PDB entry 8D7R | electron microscopy, 3.90 A resolution | chains D and B of the 4 polymer chains in the assembly

# Chain D
Molecule: Cardiotrophin-like cytokine factor 1
From: Homo sapiens
UniProtKB: Q9UBD9 (CLCF1_HUMAN); numbering as in UniProt (aligned over 28-225)
Amino-acid sequence (204 residues; row label = number of the first residue in the row):
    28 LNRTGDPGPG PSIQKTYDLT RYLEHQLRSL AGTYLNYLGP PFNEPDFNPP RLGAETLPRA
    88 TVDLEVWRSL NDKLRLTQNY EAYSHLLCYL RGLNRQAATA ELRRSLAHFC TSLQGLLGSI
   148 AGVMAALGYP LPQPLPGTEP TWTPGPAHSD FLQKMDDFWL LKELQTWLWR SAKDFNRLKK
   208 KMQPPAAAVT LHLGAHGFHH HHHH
Not modelled in the structure: 28-33, 212-231
Differences from the reference sequence: expression tag (226-231)
Swiss-Prot annotation at these positions:
  - glycosylation: Asn29 (N-linked (GlcNAc...) asparagine)
  - natural variant: Arg197 (R197L: In CISS2)

# Chain B
Molecule: Leukemia inhibitory factor receptor
From: Homo sapiens
UniProtKB: P42702 (LIFR_HUMAN); residues 45-833 here = UniProt positions 45-833
Amino-acid sequence (817 residues; numbered 45 to 861; the number before each row is that of its first residue):
    45 QKKGAPHDLK CVTNNLQVWN CSWKAPSGTG RGTDYEVCIE NRSRSCYQLE KTSIKIPALS
   105 HGDYEITINS LHDFGSSTSK FTLNEQNVSL IPDTPEILNL SADFSTSTLY LKWNDRGSVF
   165 PHRSNVIWEI KVLRKESMEL VKLVTHNTTL NGKDTLHHWS WASDMPLECA IHFVEIRCYI
   225 DNLHFSGLEE WSDWSPVKNI SWIPDSQTKV FPQDKVILVG SDITFCCVSQ EKVLSALIGH
   285 TNCPLIHLDG ENVAIKIRNI SVSASSGTNV VFTTEDNIFG TVIFAGYPPD TPQQLNCETH
   345 DLKEIICSWN PGRVTALVGP RATSYTLVES FSGKYVRLKR AEAPTNESYQ LLFQMLPNQE
   405 IYNFTLNAHN PLGRSQSTIL VNITEKVYPH TPTSFKVKDI NSTAVKLSWH LPGNFAKINF
   465 LCEIEIKKSN SVQEQRNVTI KGVENSSYLV ALDKLNPYTL YTFRIRCSTE TFWKWSKWSN
   525 KKQHLTTEAS PSKGPDTWRE WSSDGKNLII YWKPLPINEA NGKILSYNVS CSSDEETQSL
   585 SEIPDPQHKA EIRLDKNDYI ISVVAKNSVG SSPPSKIASM EIPNDDLKIE QVVGMGKGIL
   645 LTWHYDPNMT CDYVIKWCNS SRSEPCLMDW RKVPSNSTET VIESDEFRPG IRYNFFLYGC
   705 RNQGYQLLRS MIGYIEELAP IVAPNFTVED TSADSILVKW EDIPVEELRG FLRGYLFYFG
   765 KGERDTSKMR VLESGRSDIK VKNITDISQK TLRIADLQGK TSYHLVLRAY TDGGVGPEKS
   825 MYVVTKENSE QKLISEEDLG GEQKLISEED LHHHHHH
Not modelled in the structure: 45-131, 386-389, 534-861
Cystine bridges: Cys213-Cys270, Cys341-Cys351, Cys466-Cys511
Covalently attached groups: N-acetylglucosamine (NAG) linked to Asn243, Asn303, Asn407, Asn426
Differences from the reference sequence: expression tag (834-861)
Swiss-Prot annotation at these positions:
  - motif: Trp519 to Ser523 (WSXWS motif)
  - glycosylation (N-linked (GlcNAc...) asparagine): Asn64, Asn85, Asn131, Asn143, Asn191, Asn243, Asn303, Asn390, Asn407, Asn426, Asn445, Asn481, Asn489, Asn572, Asn652, Asn663, Asn680, Asn729, Asn787
  - natural variant: Ser279 (S279P: In STWS1)

# Interface between chain D and chain B
Residue-residue contacts - 14 pairs, chain D then chain B:
  Tyr64(D) - Ser309(B)  hydrogen bond
  Pro68(D) - Ile282(B)
  Glu71(D) - His284(B)
  Pro76(D) - Ile322(B)  hydrophobic
  Pro77(D) - Asp320(B)
  Leu79(D) - Asn321(B)
  Ser176(D) - Gln257(B)
  Asp177(D) - Val326(B)
  Phe178(D) - Asn313(B)
  Phe178(D) - Val315(B)  hydrophobic
  Phe178(D) - Val326(B)
  Lys181(D) - Ser310(B)  hydrogen bond
  Lys181(D) - Gly311(B)
  Lys181(D) - Asn313(B)  hydrogen bond
Also at the interface, not in a pair above, chain D (13 interface residues in all): Leu65, Phe69, Phe74
Also at the interface, not in a pair above, chain B (14 interface residues in all): Gly324, Phe328
From the paper, about this interface:
  - specific contacts: Phe178(D)-Gly324(B)
  - interface residues, chain D: Phe178(D), Lys181(D)
  - interface residues, chain B: Ser310(B), Asn313(B), Val315(B), Ile322(B), Gly324(B), Val326(B)

# In short
The interface between chain D and chain B involves 13 residues on one side and 14 on the other, with 3
hydrogen bonds. Among the polar pairs are Tyr64(D)-Ser309(B), Lys181(D)-Ser310(B) and Lys181(D)-Asn313(B). The
paper describes a contact between Phe178(D) and Gly324(B). The paper reports interface residues Phe178(D),
Lys181(D) and Ser310(B) among others.
Here chain D is Cardiotrophin-like cytokine factor 1 and chain B is Leukemia inhibitory factor receptor, both
from Homo sapiens. Entry 8D7R (Cryo-EM structure of human CLCF1 signaling complex: model containing the
interaction core region) was determined by electron microscopy, deposited together with 8D74, 8D7H, 8D82 and
8D85.
